PDB entry 8P0B | electron microscopy, 2.87 A resolution | chains B and V of the 5 polymer chains in the assembly

# Chain B
Protein: RNA-directed RNA polymerase catalytic subunit
From: Thogotovirus thogotoense
Notes: EC 2.7.7.48
Reference sequence: O41353 (RDRP_THOGV); residue numbers follow UniProt; this construct covers 1-710
Sequence (710 residues; row label = number of the first residue in the row):
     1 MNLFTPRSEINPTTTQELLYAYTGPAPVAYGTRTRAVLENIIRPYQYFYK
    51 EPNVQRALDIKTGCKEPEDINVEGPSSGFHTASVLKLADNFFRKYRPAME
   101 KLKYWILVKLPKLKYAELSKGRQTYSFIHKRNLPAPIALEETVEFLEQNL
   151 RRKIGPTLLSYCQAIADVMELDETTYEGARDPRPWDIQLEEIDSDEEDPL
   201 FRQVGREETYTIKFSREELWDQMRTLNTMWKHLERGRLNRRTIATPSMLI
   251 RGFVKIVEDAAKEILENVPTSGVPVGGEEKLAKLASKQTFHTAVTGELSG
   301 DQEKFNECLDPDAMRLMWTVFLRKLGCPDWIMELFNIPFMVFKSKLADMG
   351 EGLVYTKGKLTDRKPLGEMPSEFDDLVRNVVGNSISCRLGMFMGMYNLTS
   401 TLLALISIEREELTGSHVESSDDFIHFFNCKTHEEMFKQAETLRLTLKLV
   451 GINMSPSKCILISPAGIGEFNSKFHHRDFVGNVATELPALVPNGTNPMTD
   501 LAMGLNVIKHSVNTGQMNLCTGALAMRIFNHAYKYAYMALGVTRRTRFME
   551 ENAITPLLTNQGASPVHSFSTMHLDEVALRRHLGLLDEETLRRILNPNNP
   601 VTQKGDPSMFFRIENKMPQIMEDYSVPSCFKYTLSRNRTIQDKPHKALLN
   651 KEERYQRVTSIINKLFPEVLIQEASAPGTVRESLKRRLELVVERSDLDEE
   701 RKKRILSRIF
Unresolved in the structure: 180-207, 604-621, 637-710
Construct notes: conflict Trp230 (Cys in O41353)

# Chain V
Molecule: 3'RNA
Sequence (32 nucleotides; row label = number of the first residue in the row):
     1 AGAGAAAUCAAGGCCCCCGGCCUGUUUUUGCU
Unresolved in the structure: 13-32

# Interface between chain B and chain V
Contacting residue pairs (14; chain B residue first):
  Tyr30(B) - G4(V)  sugar contact
  Tyr30(B) - A5(V)  sugar contact
  Tyr30(B) - A6(V)  phosphate contact
  Tyr30(B) - A7(V)  sugar contact
  Tyr30(B) - U8(V)  sugar contact
  Gly31(B) - A7(V)  phosphate contact
  Gly31(B) - U8(V)  hydrogen bond to the sugar
  Thr32(B) - A7(V)  hydrogen bond to the phosphate
  Thr32(B) - U8(V)  hydrogen bond to the phosphate
  Arg35(B) - A6(V)  hydrogen bond to the sugar
  Arg35(B) - A7(V)  salt bridge to the phosphate
  Val354(B) - A7(V)  phosphate contact
  Val354(B) - U8(V)  phosphate contact
  Arg363(B) - U8(V)  salt bridge to the phosphate
Other interface residues (no listed pair), chain B (7 interface residues in all): Arg240

# In short
7 residues of chain B face 5 of chain V across their interface; the contacts include 4 hydrogen bonds and 2
salt bridges. Polar pairs include Gly31(B)-U8(V), Arg35(B)-A6(V) and Thr32(B)-A7(V).
Chain B is RNA-directed RNA polymerase catalytic subunit (Thogotovirus thogotoense) and chain V is 3'RNA; the
structure, Thogoto virus polymerase in Mode B conformation and bound to 32-mer loop promoter RNA, was
determined by electron microscopy.
